Entry 1ZT5 (X-ray diffraction, 1.82 A resolution); this record covers chain A.

[Chain A]
Protein: Insulin-like growth factor binding protein 1
Source organism: Homo sapiens
Notes: fragment: C-terminal domain
UniProtKB: P08833 (IBP1_HUMAN); numbering as in UniProt (aligned over 172-251)
Amino-acid sequence (80 residues; each row starts with the number of its first residue):
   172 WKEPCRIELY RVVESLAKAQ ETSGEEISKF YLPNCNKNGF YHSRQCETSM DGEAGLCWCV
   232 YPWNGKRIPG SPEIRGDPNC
Disulfides: C176-C206, C217-C228, C230-C251
Swiss-Prot annotation at these positions:
  - motif: R246 to D248 (Cell attachment site)
  - modified residue: T193 (Phosphothreonine), S194 (Phosphoserine), S199 (Phosphoserine), S242 (Phosphoserine)
  - mutagenesis: R246 (R246W: Loss of binding to ITGA5)

[In short]
UniProt lists one mutagenesis site.
Chain A is Insulin-like growth factor binding protein 1 (Homo sapiens); the structure, C-terminal domain of
Insulin-like Growth Factor Binding Protein-1 isolated from human amniotic fluid complexed with Iron(II), was
determined by X-ray diffraction (same publication as 1ZT3).
